Entry 8ES8 (electron microscopy, 2.65 A resolution); this record covers chains F and G of the 11 polymer chains in the assembly.

Chain F:
Name: T-cell surface glycoprotein CD3 epsilon chain
Source organism: Homo sapiens
UniProt: P07766 (CD3E_HUMAN); numbering as in UniProt (aligned over 2-207)
Amino-acid sequence (211 residues; row label = number of the first residue in the row; numbering starts at 0):
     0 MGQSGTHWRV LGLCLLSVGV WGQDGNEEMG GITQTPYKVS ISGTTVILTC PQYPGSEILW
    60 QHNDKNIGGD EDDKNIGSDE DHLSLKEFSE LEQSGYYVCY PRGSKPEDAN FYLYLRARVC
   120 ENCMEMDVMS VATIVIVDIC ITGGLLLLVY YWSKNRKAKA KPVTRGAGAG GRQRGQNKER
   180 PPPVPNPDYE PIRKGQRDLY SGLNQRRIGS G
Unresolved in the structure: 0-32, 157-210
Cystine bridges: Cys49-Cys98, Cys119-Cys122
Construct notes: expression tag (0-1, 208-210)

Chain G:
Name: T-cell surface glycoprotein CD3 gamma chain
Source organism: Homo sapiens
UniProt: P09693 (CD3G_HUMAN); residues 1-182 here = UniProt positions 1-182
Amino-acid sequence (185 residues; numbered 1 to 185; the number before each row is that of its first residue):
     1 MEQGKGLAVL ILAIILLQGT LAQSIKGNHL VKVYDYQEDG SVLLTCDAEA KNITWFKDGK
    61 MIGFLTEDKK KWNLGSNAKD PRGMYQCKGS QNKSKPLQVY YRMCQNCIEL NAATISGFLF
   121 AEIVSIFVLA VGVYFIAGQD GVRQSRASDK QTLLPNDQLY QPLKDREDDQ YSHLQGNQLR
   181 RNGSG
Unresolved in the structure: 1-22, 139-185
Cystine bridges: Cys46-Cys87, Cys104-Cys107
Glycans and other covalent adducts: N-acetylglucosamine (NAG) linked to Asn52, Asn92
Construct notes: expression tag (183-185)

Interface between chain F and chain G:
Contacting residue pairs (62; chain F residue first):
  Pro35(F) with Met84(G), hydrophobic; Gln98(G)
  Tyr36(F) with Gln98(G), hydrogen bond (backbone-side chain)
  Val38(F) with Tyr100(G), hydrophobic
  Ile40(F) with Arg102(G)
  Asp63(F) with Gln23(G)
  Tyr95(F) with Gln23(G); Lys32(G); Val33(G), hydrogen bond (side chain-backbone)
  Glu106(F) with Ser24(G); Lys26(G), salt bridge; Gly27(G), hydrogen bond (side chain-backbone); His29(G)
  Ala108(F) with His29(G); Lys95(G), hydrogen bond (backbone-side chain)
  Asn109(F) with Lys95(G)
  Phe110(F) with Met84(G), hydrophobic; Pro96(G); Gln98(G)
  Tyr111(F) with Gln23(G), hydrogen bond (side chain-backbone); His29(G); Leu97(G); Gln98(G), hydrogen bond (backbone-backbone)
  Leu112(F) with Gln98(G)
  Tyr113(F) with Val33(G), hydrophobic; Asp35(G), hydrogen bond; Gln98(G), hydrogen bond (backbone-backbone); Val99(G); Tyr100(G), hydrogen bond (backbone-backbone); Tyr101(G)
  Leu114(F) with Tyr100(G), hydrophobic
  Arg115(F) with Asp35(G), salt bridge; Tyr36(G); Asn77(G); Tyr100(G), hydrogen bond (backbone-backbone); Tyr101(G); Arg102(G), hydrogen bond (backbone-backbone); Met103(G)
  Ala116(F) with Arg102(G); Met103(G), hydrophobic
  Arg117(F) with Arg102(G), hydrogen bond (backbone-side chain); Met103(G)
  Val118(F) with Arg102(G)
  Cys119(F) with Glu109(G)
  Glu120(F) with Glu109(G)
  Asn121(F) with Ile108(G); Glu109(G); Leu110(G)
  Cys122(F) with Cys107(G), hydrophobic; Ile108(G); Glu109(G), hydrogen bond
  Glu124(F) with Arg102(G), salt bridge; Cys104(G); Cys107(G), hydrogen bond
  Met125(F) with Asn106(G); Ile108(G), hydrophobic
  Asp137(F) with Glu122(G)
  Leu145(F) with Leu129(G), hydrophobic
  Val148(F) with Val133(G), hydrophobic
  Ser152(F) with Ala137(G)
  Lys153(F) with Ala137(G); Gly138(G)
Also at the interface, not in a pair above, chain F (33 interface residues in all): Asn62, Glu89, Met123, Tyr149
Also at the interface, not in a pair above, chain G (32 interface residues in all): Tyr134

Overview:
33 residues of chain F face 32 of chain G across their interface; the contacts include 14 hydrogen bonds and 3
salt bridges. Polar contacts include Glu106(F)-Lys26(G), Arg115(F)-Asp35(G) and Glu124(F)-Arg102(G).
N-acetylglucosamine is covalently linked to Asn52(G) and Asn92(G).
Here chain F is T-cell surface glycoprotein CD3 epsilon chain and chain G is T-cell surface glycoprotein CD3
gamma chain, both from Homo sapiens. Entry 8ES8 (CryoEM structure of PN45545 TCR-CD3 in complex with HLA-A2
MAGEA4 (230-239)) was determined by electron microscopy (same publication as 8ES7, 8ES9, 8ESA and 8ESB).
